1I3Q - chains B and J of the 10 polymer chains in the assembly; structure by X-ray diffraction, 3.10 A resolution.

Chain B:
Protein: DNA-directed RNA polymerase II 140KD polypeptide
From: Saccharomyces cerevisiae
Notes: EC 2.7.7.6
UniProt: P08518 (RPB2_YEAST); residue numbers follow UniProt; this construct covers 1-1224
Sequence (1224 residues; numbered 1 to 1224; the number before each row is that of its first residue):
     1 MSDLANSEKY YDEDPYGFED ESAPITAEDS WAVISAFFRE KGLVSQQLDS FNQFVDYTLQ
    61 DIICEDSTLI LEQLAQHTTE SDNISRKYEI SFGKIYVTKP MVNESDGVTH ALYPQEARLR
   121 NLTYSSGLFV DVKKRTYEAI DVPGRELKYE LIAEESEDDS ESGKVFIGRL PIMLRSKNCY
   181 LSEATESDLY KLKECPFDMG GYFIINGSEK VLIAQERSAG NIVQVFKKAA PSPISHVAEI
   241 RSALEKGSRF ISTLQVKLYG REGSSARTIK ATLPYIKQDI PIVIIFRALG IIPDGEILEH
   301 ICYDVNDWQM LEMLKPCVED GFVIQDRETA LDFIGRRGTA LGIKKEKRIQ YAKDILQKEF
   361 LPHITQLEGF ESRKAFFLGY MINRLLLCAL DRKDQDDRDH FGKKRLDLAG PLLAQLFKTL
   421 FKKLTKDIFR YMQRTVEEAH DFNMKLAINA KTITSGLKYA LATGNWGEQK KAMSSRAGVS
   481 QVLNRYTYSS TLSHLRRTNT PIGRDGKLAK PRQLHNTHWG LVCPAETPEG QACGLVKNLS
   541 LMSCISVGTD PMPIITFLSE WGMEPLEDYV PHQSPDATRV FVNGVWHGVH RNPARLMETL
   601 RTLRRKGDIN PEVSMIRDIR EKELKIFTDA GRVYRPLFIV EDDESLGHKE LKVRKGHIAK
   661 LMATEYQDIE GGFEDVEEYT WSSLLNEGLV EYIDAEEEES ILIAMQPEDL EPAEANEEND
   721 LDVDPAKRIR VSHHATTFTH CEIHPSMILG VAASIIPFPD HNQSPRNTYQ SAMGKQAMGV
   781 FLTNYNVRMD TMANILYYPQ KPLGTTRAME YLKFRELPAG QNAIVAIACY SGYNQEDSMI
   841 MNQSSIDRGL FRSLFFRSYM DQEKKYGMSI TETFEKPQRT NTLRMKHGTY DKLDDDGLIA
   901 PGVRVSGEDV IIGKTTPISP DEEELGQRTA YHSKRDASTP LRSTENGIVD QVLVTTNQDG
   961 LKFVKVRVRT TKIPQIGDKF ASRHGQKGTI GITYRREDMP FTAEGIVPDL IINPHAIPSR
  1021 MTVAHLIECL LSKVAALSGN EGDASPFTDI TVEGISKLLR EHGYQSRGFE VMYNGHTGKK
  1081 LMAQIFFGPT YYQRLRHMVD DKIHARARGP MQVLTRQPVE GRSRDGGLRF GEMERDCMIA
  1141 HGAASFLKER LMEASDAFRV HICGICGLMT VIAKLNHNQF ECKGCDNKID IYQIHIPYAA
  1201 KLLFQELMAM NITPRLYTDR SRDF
Not modelled in the structure: 1-19, 71-88, 139-163, 336-344, 438-445, 468-476, 503-508, 669-677, 713-721, 920-932, 1111-1126
Bound ions: Zn2+: Cys1163, Cys1166, Cys1182, Cys1185

Chain J:
Protein: DNA-directed RNA polymerase II 8.3KD polypeptide
From: Saccharomyces cerevisiae
Notes: EC 2.7.7.6
UniProt: P22139 (RPB10_YEAST); residues 1-70 here = UniProt positions 1-70
Sequence (70 residues; each row starts with the number of its first residue):
     1 MIVPVRCFSC GKVVGDKWES YLNLLQEDEL DEGTALSRLG LKRYCCRRMI LTHVDLIEKF
    61 LRYNPLEKRD
Not modelled in the structure: 66-70
Bound ions: Zn2+: Cys7, Cys10, Cys45, Cys46
Curated features (UniProtKB/Swiss-Prot):
  - binding site (Zn(2+)): Cys7, Cys10, Cys45, Cys46
  - cross-link: Lys59 (Glycyl lysine isopeptide (Lys-Gly) (interchain with G-Cter in ubiquitin))

Chain B / chain J interface:
Pairs across the interface (65):
  Glu186(B) with Arg62(J), salt bridge
  Tyr190(B) with Lys59(J); Arg62(J); Tyr63(J), hydrophobic
  Lys193(B) with Tyr63(J); Pro65(J)
  Glu194(B) with Tyr63(J)
  Cys195(B) with Tyr63(J)
  Pro196(B) with Tyr63(J)
  Phe197(B) with Lys59(J)
  Val780(B) with Leu56(J), hydrophobic
  Thr783(B) with Leu56(J); Phe60(J); Tyr63(J), hydrogen bond
  Asn784(B) with Tyr63(J)
  Tyr785(B) with Met1(J); Phe60(J), hydrophobic
  Ile795(B) with Met1(J), hydrophobic
  Leu796(B) with Met1(J)
  Tyr797(B) with Met1(J)
  Tyr798(B) with Met1(J); Ile2(J); Pro4(J), hydrophobic
  Gln800(B) with Met49(J); Thr52(J)
  Lys801(B) with Leu51(J), hydrogen bond (side chain-backbone); Thr52(J), hydrogen bond (backbone-backbone); Val54(J)
  Leu803(B) with Leu51(J), hydrophobic; Thr52(J)
  Arg815(B) with Val54(J)
  Glu816(B) with Val54(J); Leu56(J)
  Gln821(B) with Phe8(J)
  Asn822(B) with Arg48(J), hydrogen bond (backbone-side chain); Thr52(J), hydrogen bond
  Ala823(B) with Arg48(J)
  Ile824(B) with Ser9(J); Tyr44(J), hydrophobic; Cys45(J), hydrophobic; Arg48(J)
  Ser845(B) with Phe8(J)
  Arg848(B) with Cys7(J); Phe8(J), hydrogen bond (side chain-backbone); Ser9(J); Gly11(J)
  Gly849(B) with Phe8(J)
  Leu850(B) with Phe8(J)
  Arg996(B) with Cys10(J), hydrogen bond (side chain-backbone)
  Glu1004(B) with Arg43(J)
  Ile1006(B) with Tyr44(J), hydrophobic
  Val1007(B) with Ser9(J)
  Asp1009(B) with Ser9(J), hydrogen bond; Arg48(J), salt bridge
  Ala1036(B) with Tyr44(J), hydrophobic; Arg47(J)
  Leu1037(B) with Arg47(J)
  Ser1038(B) with Gly33(J)
  Gly1039(B) with Glu32(J); Gly33(J); Leu51(J)
  Asn1040(B) with Leu51(J)
  Tyr1064(B) with Tyr44(J)
  Glu1070(B) with Tyr44(J), hydrogen bond
  Phe1087(B) with Tyr44(J)
Other interface residues (no listed pair), chain B (47 interface residues in all): Pro799, Leu817, Pro818, Lys1033, Ala1035, Pro1089
Other interface residues (no listed pair), chain J (27 interface residues in all): Val3, Arg6

Overview:
The interface between chain B and chain J involves 47 residues on one side and 27 on the other; the contacts
include 9 hydrogen bonds and 2 salt bridges. Polar contacts include Glu186(B)-Arg62(J), Asp1009(B)-Arg48(J)
and Thr783(B)-Tyr63(J).
Chain B is DNA-directed RNA polymerase II 140KD polypeptide and chain J is DNA-directed RNA polymerase II
8.3KD polypeptide, both from Saccharomyces cerevisiae; the structure, RNA polymerase II crystal form I at 3.1
A resolution, was determined by X-ray diffraction (same publication as 1I50).
